PDB entry 1JK2 | X-ray diffraction, 1.65 A resolution | chains C and A of the 3 polymer chains in the assembly

== Chain C ==
Molecule: 11-nt DNA strand
Sequence (11 nucleotides; numbered 51 to 61; the number before each row is that of its first residue):
    51 TCAGCCCACGC

== Chain A ==
Name: ZIF268
From: Mus musculus
Notes: fragment: ZINC FINGERS (Residues 333-421)
UniProt: P08046 (EGR1_MOUSE); residues 102-190 here correspond to UniProt positions 333-421 (UniProt number = residue number + 231)
Chain sequence (90 residues; row label = number of the first residue in the row):
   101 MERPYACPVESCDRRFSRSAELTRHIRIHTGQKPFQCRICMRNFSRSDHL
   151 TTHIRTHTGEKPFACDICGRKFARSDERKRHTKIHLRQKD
Not modelled in the structure: 101-102, 188-190
Construct notes: cloning artifact (101); engineered mutation Ala-120 (Asp351 in P08046)
Swiss-Prot annotation at these positions:
  - zinc finger: Tyr-105 to His-129 (C2H2-type 1), Phe-135 to His-157 (C2H2-type 2), Phe-163 to His-185 (C2H2-type 3)
  - site (Interaction with DNA): Arg-103, Arg-114, Arg-118, Arg-124, Arg-142, Arg-146, Arg-170, Arg-174, Arg-180
Bound ions: Zn2+ site 1: Cys-107, Cys-112, His-125, His-129; Zn2+ site 2: Cys-137, Cys-140, His-153, His-157; Zn2+ site 3: Cys-165, Cys-168, His-181, His-185

== How chain C and chain A interact ==
Contacting residue pairs (12):
  DT51(C) / Arg-118(A)  base contact
  DT51(C) / Ala-120(A)  base contact
  DC52(C) / Arg-127(A)  salt bridge to the phosphate
  DA53(C) / Phe-135(A)  phosphate contact
  DG54(C) / Arg-124(A)  base contact
  DC55(C) / Arg-146(A)  base contact
  DC55(C) / Asp-148(A)  hydrogen bond to the base
  DC56(C) / Ser-175(A)  hydrogen bond to the phosphate
  DC57(C) / Lys-179(A)  salt bridge to the phosphate
  DA58(C) / Arg-174(A)  base contact
  DA58(C) / Asp-176(A)  hydrogen bond to the base
  DG60(C) / Arg-180(A)  base contact
Other interface residues (no listed pair), chain C (10 interface residues in all): DC59
Other interface residues (no listed pair), chain A (14 interface residues in all): Thr-123, Ser-147

== Overview ==
The interface between chain C and chain A involves 10 residues on one side and 14 on the other, with 3
hydrogen bonds and 2 salt bridges. Polar pairs include DC55(C)/Asp-148(A), DA58(C)/Asp-176(A) and
DC56(C)/Ser-175(A). Cys-107(A), Cys-112(A), His-125(A) and His-129(A) form the Zn2+ site 1.
Chain C is an 11-nt DNA strand and chain A is ZIF268 (Mus musculus); the structure, Zif268 D20A mutant bound
to the GCT DNA site, was determined by X-ray diffraction together with 1JK1 from the same study.
